PDB entry 8K25 | electron microscopy, 3.40 A resolution | chains A and D of the 8 polymer chains in the assembly

Chain A:
Name: HD Cas3-type domain-containing protein
Organism: Vibrio phage ICP1_2004_A
UniProt: F1D5V9 (F1D5V9_9CAUD); residues 1-81 here = UniProt positions 1-81
Sequence (81 residues; numbered 1 to 81; the number before each row is that of its first residue):
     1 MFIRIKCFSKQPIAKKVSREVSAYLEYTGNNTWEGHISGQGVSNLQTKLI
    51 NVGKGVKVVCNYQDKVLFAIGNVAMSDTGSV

Chain D:
Name: Cas1
Organism: Vibrio phage ICP1_2004_A
UniProt: F1D5W0 (F1D5W0_9CAUD); residues 1-296 here = UniProt positions 1-296
Sequence (296 residues; each row starts with the number of its first residue):
     1 MQKQILTSQKRNMYILSRCKVLVKNGQVCHLHEDGNVYTVPYANTVFIGL
    51 AEGTSITNEAMSMLAANGVIVFWTKGGGYDMFAADIICHLPQADYRPTKY
   101 MQNWVRLWLDEEKKLSAAKEILKMRVDSLSTHVHDFGVDVENKRVSSIVN
   151 KFDKGVTQATSFESLLGHEGTFVKSLYKEYALEYEIEFKRDHKSADNYNK
   201 FLTLGNYYAYGIARSSLWALGIDNSFPLLHGSTRRGGLVFDVADIIKTSI
   251 ILPLAFHAADQGMSNTEFKRSCVAYFDKNDILAYLINNIKRLCMEN
Disordered / not traced: 76-82

How chain A and chain D interact:
Pairs across the interface - 18 pairs, chain A then chain D:
  Ala74(A) with Glu33(D); Asn36(D); Tyr38(D)
  Ser76(A) with His32(D), hydrogen bond; Tyr38(D)
  Asp77(A) with Tyr208(D); Thr266(D); Lys269(D); Arg270(D); Val273(D)
  Thr78(A) with Tyr14(D); His30(D); Tyr38(D)
  Ser80(A) with Asn36(D); Tyr38(D); Thr39(D)
  Val81(A) with Asn36(D); Val37(D)
Also at the interface, not in a pair above, chain A (9 interface residues in all): Val66, Met75, Gly79
Also at the interface, not in a pair above, chain D (14 interface residues in all): Met13

In short:
9 residues of chain A face 14 of chain D across their interface; the contacts include 1 hydrogen bond. Its one
hydrogen-bonded contact is Ser76(A)-His32(D).
Here chain A is HD Cas3-type domain-containing protein and chain D is Cas1, both from Vibrio phage
ICP1_2004_A. Entry 8K25 (Structure of Cas1-Cas2-dsDNA complex) was determined by electron microscopy.
